Entry 9ITV (electron microscopy, 3.97 A resolution); this record covers chains P and T of the 16 polymer chains in the assembly.

Chain P:
Name: ATP synthase subunit c
From: Chloroflexus aurantiacus J-10-fl
UniProtKB: A9WGS9 (ATPL_CHLAA); residues 1-76 here = UniProt positions 1-76
Chain sequence (76 residues; each row starts with the number of its first residue):
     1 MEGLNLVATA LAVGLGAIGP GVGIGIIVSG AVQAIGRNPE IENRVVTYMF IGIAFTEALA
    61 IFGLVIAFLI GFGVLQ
Disordered / not traced: 74-76
Curated features (UniProtKB/Swiss-Prot):
  - site: Glu57 (Reversibly protonated during proton transport)

Chain T:
Name: ATP synthase subunit a
From: Chloroflexus aurantiacus J-10-fl
UniProtKB: A9WGT0 (A9WGT0_CHLAA); residue numbers follow UniProt; this construct covers 1-312
Chain sequence (312 residues; row label = number of the first residue in the row):
     1 MSTRTRNILI IVGALIISIA SRFFLYTGPP HVEVAAEVIF DGIPGFPITN SFVVAIIIDI
    61 FVIALAVAAT RNLQMVPRGL QNVMEFILES LYNLFRNINA KYVATAFPLV ATIFLFVLFG
   121 NWFGLLPGVG SIGVCHEKKE EHAVVDERLA LAAPAAPLSS VAAAEGEEIH DTCAAQGKKL
   181 VPLFRAPAAD LNFTFAIAVI SFVFIEYWGF RALGPGYLKK FFNTNGIMSF VGIIEFISEL
   241 VKPFALAFRL FGNIFAGEVL LVVMAFLVPL LLPLPFYGFE VFVGFIQALI FALLTYAFLN
   301 IAVTGHDEEH AH
Disordered / not traced: 1-18, 137-156, 305-312
Disulfides: Cys135-Cys173

How chain P and chain T interact:
Pairs across the interface (8):
  Phe55(P) with Phe279(T), hydrophobic; Phe282(T), hydrophobic
  Ala58(P) with Phe279(T), hydrophobic
  Ile61(P) with Met264(T), hydrophobic; Phe276(T), hydrophobic
  Phe62(P) with Leu260(T), hydrophobic
  Val65(P) with Val263(T), hydrophobic; Met264(T), hydrophobic
Interface residues without a listed pair, chain P (8 interface residues in all): Ile51, Phe68, Leu69
Interface residues without a listed pair, chain T (8 interface residues in all): Val32, Leu267

Overview:
The chain P/chain T interface involves 8 residues from each chain.
Chain P is ATP synthase subunit c and chain T is ATP synthase subunit a, both from Chloroflexus aurantiacus
J-10-fl; the structure, Chloroflexus aurantiacus ADP-bound ATP synthase, state 1, focused refinement of FO,
was determined by electron microscopy together with 9ITJ, 9ITK, 9ITL, 9ITM, 9ITN, 9ITO and 11 further entries
from the same study.
